PDB entry 6KZJ | X-ray diffraction, 1.50 A resolution | chains B and C of the 3 polymer chains in the assembly

[Chain B (and C)]
Molecule: Nuclear distribution protein nudE-like 1
From: Mus musculus
Notes: chain C of this document is another copy of the same molecule, construct and numbering; everything in this record applies to it too
UniProt: Q9ERR1 (NDEL1_MOUSE); residues 235-281 here correspond to UniProt positions 238-284 (UniProt number = residue number + 3)
Chain sequence (51 residues; each row starts with the number of its first residue):
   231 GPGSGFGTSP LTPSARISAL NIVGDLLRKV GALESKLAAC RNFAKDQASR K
Unresolved in the structure: 231-234, 274-281 (chain C: 231-234, 277-281)
Differences from the reference sequence: expression tag (231-234)
Swiss-Prot annotation at these positions:
  - region: T238 to Q277 (Interaction with DISC1)
  - modified residue: S239 (Phosphoserine), T242 (Phosphothreonine)
  - lipidation: C270 (S-palmitoyl cysteine)
What the authors report for this chain:
  - mutagenesis - L256Q, L256Q/L263Q, L263Q: abolished localization to AIS

[How chain B and chain C interact]
Residue-residue contacts (22; chain B residue first):
  G235(B) with P243(C); I247(C)
  T238(B) with P243(C); R246(C); I247(C)
  S239(B) with P243(C); R246(C), hydrogen bond (backbone-side chain)
  P240(B) with P240(C), hydrophobic; L241(C); P243(C); R246(C)
  L241(B) with P240(C); L241(C), hydrogen bond (backbone-backbone); R246(C)
  P243(B) with T238(C); S239(C); P240(C)
  R246(B) with T238(C); S239(C), hydrogen bond (side chain-backbone); P240(C); L241(C)
  I247(B) with T238(C)
Also at the interface, not in a pair above, chain B (11 interface residues in all): F236, T242, L267
Also at the interface, not in a pair above, chain C (10 interface residues in all): T242, S244, L267

[In short]
11 residues of chain B and 10 residues of chain C are in contact, with 3 hydrogen bonds. Among the polar pairs
are S239(B)-R246(C) and L241(B)-L241(C). From the paper: L256Q, L256Q/L263Q and L263Q of chain B abolish
localization to AIS.
Chain B and chain C are both Nuclear distribution protein nudE-like 1 (Mus musculus); the structure, Crystal
structure of Ankyrin B/NdeL1 complex, was determined by X-ray diffraction.
